Entry 7K0N (electron microscopy, 3.10 A resolution); this record covers chains A and D of the 8 polymer chains in the assembly.

Chain A:
Name: Serine palmitoyltransferase 1
From: Homo sapiens
Notes: EC 2.3.1.50
Reference sequence: O15269 (SPTC1_HUMAN); residues 1-473 here = UniProt positions 1-473
Chain sequence (473 residues; each row starts with the number of its first residue):
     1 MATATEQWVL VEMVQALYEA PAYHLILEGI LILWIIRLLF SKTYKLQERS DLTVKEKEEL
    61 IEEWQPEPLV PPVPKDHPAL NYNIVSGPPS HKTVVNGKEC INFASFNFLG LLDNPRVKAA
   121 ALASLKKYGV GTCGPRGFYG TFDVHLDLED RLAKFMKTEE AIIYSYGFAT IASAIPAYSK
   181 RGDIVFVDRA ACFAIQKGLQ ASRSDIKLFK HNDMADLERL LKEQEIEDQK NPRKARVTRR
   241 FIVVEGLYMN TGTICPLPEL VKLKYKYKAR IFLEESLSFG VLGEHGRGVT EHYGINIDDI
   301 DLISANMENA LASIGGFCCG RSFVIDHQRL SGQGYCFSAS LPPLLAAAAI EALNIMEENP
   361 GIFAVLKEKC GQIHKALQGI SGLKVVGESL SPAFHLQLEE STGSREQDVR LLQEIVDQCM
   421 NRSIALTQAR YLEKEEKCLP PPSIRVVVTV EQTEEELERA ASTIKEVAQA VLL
Disordered / not traced: 1-9
Curated features (UniProtKB/Swiss-Prot):
  - modified residue: Tyr164 (Phosphotyrosine)
  - natural variant: Ala20 (A20S: In ALS27), Tyr23 (Y23F: In ALS27), Leu38 (L38R: In ALS27; uncertain significance), Leu39 (deletion: In ALS27), Phe40 to Ser41 (deletion: In ALS27), Cys133 (C133W: In HSAN1A; C133Y: In HSAN1A), Val144 (V144D: In HSAN1A), Arg239 (R239W: In a breast cancer sample), Ala310 (A310G: Found in a patient with HSAN1A; uncertain significance), Ser331 (S331F: In HSAN1A; S331Y: In ALS27 and HSAN1A), Ala352 (A352V: In HSAN1A), Gly387 (G387A: Does not affect catalytic activity towards serine)
  - mutagenesis: Phe138 (F138A: Decreased catalytic activity with L-serine and palmitoyl-CoA as substrates), Tyr164 (Y164F: Increased serine palmitoyltransferase activity and sphingolipid content), Phe337 (F337A: Strongly decreased catalytic activity with L-serine and palmitoyl-CoA as substrates), Ser338 (S338A: Decreased catalytic activity with L-serine and palmitoyl-CoA as substrates)
Reported in the primary citation:
  - post-translational modification sites: Tyr164 (citing earlier work)
  - disease-associated variants - A20S, S331F, S331Y: decreased binding to ORM1-like protein 3 (chain D) (proposed by the authors, not directly observed)
  - disease-associated variants - A20S, S331F, S331Y (proposed by the authors, not directly observed)

Chain D:
Name: ORM1-like protein 3
From: Homo sapiens
Reference sequence: Q8N138 (ORML3_HUMAN); residue numbers follow UniProt; this construct covers 1-153
Chain sequence (153 residues; numbered 1 to 153; the number before each row is that of its first residue):
     1 MNVGTAHSEV NPNTRVMNSR GIWLSYVLAI GLLHIVLLSI PFVSVPVVWT LTNLIHNMGM
    61 YIFLHTVKGT PFETPDQGKA RLLTHWEQMD YGVQFTASRK FLTITPIVLY FLTSFYTKYD
   121 QIHFVLNTVS LMSVLIPKLP QLHGVRIFGI NKY
Curated features (UniProtKB/Swiss-Prot):
  - region: Met1 to Met17 (Important for ceramide level-sensing)
  - modified residue: Pro137 (Hydroxyproline)
  - mutagenesis: Asn2 to Met17 (Impaired negative regulation of SPT complex activity in the presence of ceramides), Asn2 to Ser8 (Impaired negative regulation of SPT complex activity in the presence of ceramides), Asn2 (Impaired negative regulation of SPT complex activity in the presence of ceramides), Asn13 (N13A: Disrupted ceramide binding; impaired negative regulation of SPT complex activity in the presence of ceramides; in the absence of ceramides, reduced affinity of SPT complex towards palmitoyl-CoA), Val16 (V16R: Impaired negative regulation of SPT complex activity in the presence of ceramides), Ile22 (I22R: Impaired negative regulation of SPT complex activity in the presence of ceramides), Phe63 (F63P: Impaired negative regulation of SPT complex activity in the presence of ceramides; F63R: Impaired negative regulation of SPT complex activity in the presence of ceramides), His85 (H85A: No effect on the negative regulation of SPT complex activity in the presence of ceramides), Pro137 (P137A: Increased protein levels; decreased ubiquitination; increased negative regulation of SPT complex activity)

Interface between chain A and chain D:
Pairs across the interface (17):
  Pro176(A) with Gln77(D), hydrogen bond (backbone-side chain)
  Ser179(A) with Gln77(D), hydrogen bond (backbone-side chain)
  Lys180(A) with Glu73(D), salt bridge; Gln77(D); Arg81(D)
  Arg181(A) with Asp76(D), hydrogen bond (side chain-backbone); Gln77(D), hydrogen bond (backbone-backbone)
  Ser202(A) with Gln77(D)
  Arg233(A) with Gly149(D), hydrogen bond (side chain-backbone); Tyr153(D)
  Lys234(A) with Tyr153(D)
  His327(A) with Glu73(D), salt bridge
  Leu330(A) with Asn2(D)
  Ser331(A) with Glu73(D), hydrogen bond
  Cys336(A) with Asn2(D)
  Phe337(A) with Val3(D); Thr5(D)
Other interface residues (no listed pair), chain A (18 interface residues in all): Ala177, Ala201, Arg203, Asn231, Val237, Gln333
Other interface residues (no listed pair), chain D (13 interface residues in all): Gly4, Pro75, Lys79, Lys152

Summary:
Chain A and chain D form an interface of 18 and 13 residues respectively, with 6 hydrogen bonds and 2 salt
bridges. Polar contacts include Lys180(A)-Glu73(D), His327(A)-Glu73(D) and Pro176(A)-Gln77(D). The paper
reports that A20S, S331F and S331Y of chain A reduce binding to ORM1-like protein 3 (chain D); a modification
site at Tyr164(A).
Here chain A is Serine palmitoyltransferase 1 and chain D is ORM1-like protein 3, both from Homo sapiens.
Entry 7K0N (Human serine palmitoyltransferase complex SPTLC1/SPLTC2/ssSPTa/ORMDL3, class 2) was determined by
electron microscopy (same publication as 7K0I, 7K0J, 7K0K, 7K0L, 7K0M, 7K0O, 7K0P and 7K0Q).
